PDB entry 6ZI4 | X-ray diffraction, 2.80 A resolution | chains L and M of the 4 polymer chains in the assembly

Chain L:
Protein: Reaction center protein L chain
Organism: Blastochloris viridis
UniProtKB: P06009 (RCEL_BLAVI); residues 1-273 here correspond to UniProt positions 2-274 (UniProt number = residue number + 1)
Chain sequence (273 residues; each row starts with the number of its first residue):
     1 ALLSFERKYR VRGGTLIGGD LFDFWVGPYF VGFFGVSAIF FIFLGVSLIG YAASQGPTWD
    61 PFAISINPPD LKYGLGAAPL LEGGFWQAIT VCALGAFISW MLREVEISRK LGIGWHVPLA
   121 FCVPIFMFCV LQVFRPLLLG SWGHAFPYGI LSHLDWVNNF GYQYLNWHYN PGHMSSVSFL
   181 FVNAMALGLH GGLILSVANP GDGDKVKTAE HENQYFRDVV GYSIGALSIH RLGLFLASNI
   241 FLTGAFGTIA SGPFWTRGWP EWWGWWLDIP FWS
Metal / ion sites: Fe ion: H190, H230 (shared with H217(M), E232(M), H264(M) of chain M)
Small-molecule neighbours:
  - bacteriochlorophyll b (BCB), molecule 1: V46, F97, F128, L131, F146, I150, L151, H153, L154, W156, V157
  - bacteriochlorophyll b (BCB), molecule 2: F97, F121, P124, I125, M127, F128, L131, V157, N158, F160, G161, Y162, W167, H168, G172, H173, S176, V177, L180, F181, I240, F241, G244, A245, G247, T248
  - bacteriochlorophyll b (BCB), molecule 3: V157, Y162, H168, L180, F181
  - bacteriochlorophyll b (BCB), molecule 4: H168, H173, M174, V177, S178, F181, V182, M185, V220, Y222
  - bacteriopheophytin b (BPB), molecule 1: F41, I42, G45, I49, I89, C92, A93, A96, F97, W100, E104, V117, A120, F121, V123, P124, F128, F146, P147, Y148, G149, I150, H153, A237, S238, F241
  - bacteriopheophytin b (BPB), molecule 2: F181, A184, M185, L189, V219, V220
  - diacyl glycerol (DGA): P171, M174, S175, S178, W262, W263, W265
  - heptane-1,2,3-triol (HTO): L75, G76, A77, Q87, V91, W142
  - menaquinone-7 (MQ7): V26, Y29, F30, V31, G35, I39, I42, W100, R103
UniProt features mapped onto this chain:
  - binding site ((7R,8Z)-bacteriochlorophyll b): H153, H173
  - binding site (Fe cation): H190, H230
  - binding site (a ubiquinone): F216

Chain M:
Protein: Reaction center protein M chain
Organism: Blastochloris viridis
UniProtKB: P06010 (RCEM_BLAVI); residues 1-323 here correspond to UniProt positions 2-324 (UniProt number = residue number + 1)
Chain sequence (323 residues; each row starts with the number of its first residue):
     1 ADYQTIYTQI QARGPHITVS GEWGDNDRVG KPFYSYWLGK IGDAQIGPIY LGASGIAAFA
    61 FGSTAILIIL FNMAAEVHFD PLQFFRQFFW LGLYPPKAQY GMGIPPLHDG GWWLMAGLFM
   121 TLSLGSWWIR VYSRARALGL GTHIAWNFAA AIFFVLCIGC IHPTLVGSWS EGVPFGIWPH
   181 IDWLTAFSIR YGNFYYCPWH GFSIGFAYGC GLLFAAHGAT ILAVARFGGD REIEQITDRG
   241 TAVERAALFW RWTIGFNATI ESVHRWGWFF SLMVMVSASV GILLTGTFVD NWYLWCVKHG
   301 AAPDYPAYLP ATPDPASLPG APK
Metal / ion sites: Fe ion: H217, E232, H264 (shared with H190(L), H230(L) of chain L)
Small-molecule neighbours:
  - bacteriochlorophyll b (BCB), molecule 1: L38, M120, F154, V155, I158, V173, I177, W178, H180, I181, W183, L184
  - bacteriochlorophyll b (BCB), molecule 2: G62, A65, I66, I69, M120, L124, F148, A151, I152, F154, V155, I158, F175, W183, L184, T185, F187, S188, F194, Y195, C197, W199, H200, S203, I204, A207, Y208, V274, M275, A278, G281, I282
  - bacteriochlorophyll b (BCB), molecule 3: L184, Y195, Y208
  - bacteriochlorophyll b (BCB), molecule 4: Y195, H200, G201, I204, G205, Y208, G209, L212, F270
  - bacteriopheophytin b (BPB), molecule 1: A58, F59, G62, S123, L124, W127, V131, I144, N147, F148, A151, S271, V274, M275
  - bacteriopheophytin b (BPB), molecule 2: Y208, G211, L212, A215, A216, W250, T253, I254
  - menaquinone-7 (MQ7): L212, L213, A216, H217, T220, V243, A246, A247, W250, I254, F256, N257, A258, T259, I260, V263, W266, F270
  - 15-cis-1,2-dihydroneurosporene (NS5): I66, I69, L70, M73, F88, W113, L114, G117, L118, M120, T121, V155, L156, I158, G159, C160, W169, V173, P174, F175, G176, I177, H180
UniProt features mapped onto this chain:
  - binding site ((7R,8Z)-bacteriochlorophyll b): H180, H200
  - binding site (Fe cation): H217, E232, H264
  - binding site (a ubiquinone): W250

Interface between chain L and chain M:
Pairs across the interface - 190 pairs, chain L then chain M:
  A1(L) - R251(M)
  L3(L) - R251(M)
  L3(L) - N257(M)
  F5(L) - R239(M)
  F5(L) - E244(M)
  F5(L) - L248(M)  hydrophobic
  E6(L) - L248(M)
  E6(L) - R251(M)  salt bridge
  E6(L) - W252(M)  hydrogen bond
  K8(L) - E244(M)  salt bridge
  Y9(L) - T241(M)  hydrogen bond
  Y9(L) - E244(M)  hydrogen bond
  Y9(L) - R245(M)
  Y9(L) - L248(M)  hydrophobic
  Y9(L) - W252(M)
  R10(L) - W252(M)
  W25(L) - W252(M)
  P28(L) - R251(M)
  P28(L) - W252(M)
  P28(L) - G255(M)
  Y29(L) - W252(M)
  Y29(L) - I254(M)
  Y29(L) - G255(M)
  F30(L) - W252(M)  hydrogen bond (backbone-backbone)
  D60(L) - G300(M)
  F62(L) - A301(M)
  W100(L) - T253(M)
  R103(L) - W252(M)  hydrogen bond (side chain-backbone)
  R103(L) - T253(M)  hydrogen bond (side chain-backbone)
  E104(L) - F249(M)
  E104(L) - T253(M)
  I107(L) - F249(M)  hydrophobic
  I107(L) - W252(M)
  I107(L) - T253(M)
  S108(L) - F249(M)
  K110(L) - W252(M)
  L111(L) - R245(M)  hydrogen bond (backbone-side chain)
  L111(L) - F249(M)
  L111(L) - W252(M)  hydrophobic
  G112(L) - F227(M)
  G112(L) - R245(M)
  I113(L) - A223(M)
  I113(L) - F227(M)  hydrophobic
  I113(L) - R245(M)
  G114(L) - A223(M)  hydrogen bond (backbone-backbone)
  H116(L) - T5(M)  hydrogen bond
  H116(L) - A219(M)
  H116(L) - L222(M)
  H116(L) - A223(M)
  V117(L) - A219(M)  hydrophobic
  V117(L) - T220(M)
  V117(L) - F249(M)  hydrophobic
  V117(L) - W250(M)  hydrophobic
  A120(L) - A219(M)  hydrophobic
  L151(L) - A301(M)
  L151(L) - P303(M)
  S152(L) - Y305(M)
  L154(L) - Y195(M)
  D155(L) - Y196(M)  hydrogen bond
  D155(L) - P303(M)
  D155(L) - Y305(M)  hydrogen bond
  V157(L) - Y195(M)
  N158(L) - N193(M)
  N158(L) - Y195(M)
  Y162(L) - T185(M)
  N166(L) - D182(M)
  N166(L) - T185(M)
  H168(L) - I181(M)
  H168(L) - L184(M)
  H168(L) - T185(M)
  Y169(L) - W178(M)  hydrophobic
  Y169(L) - D182(M)  hydrogen bond
  M174(L) - W178(M)  hydrophobic
  L180(L) - A207(M)
  L180(L) - Y208(M)  hydrophobic
  N183(L) - C210(M)  hydrogen bond (side chain-backbone)
  N183(L) - G211(M)
  N183(L) - F214(M)
  A184(L) - C210(M)  hydrophobic
  A184(L) - S271(M)
  A186(L) - F214(M)
  L187(L) - C210(M)  hydrophobic
  L187(L) - F214(M)
  L187(L) - G267(M)
  G188(L) - N147(M)
  G188(L) - S271(M)
  L189(L) - I144(M)  hydrophobic
  H190(L) - F214(M)
  H190(L) - H217(M)  hydrogen bond
  H190(L) - E232(M)  salt bridge
  H190(L) - H264(M)  hydrogen bond
  G191(L) - H264(M)
  G192(L) - H143(M)
  G192(L) - I144(M)
  G192(L) - W268(M)
  L193(L) - I144(M)
  I194(L) - E232(M)
  I194(L) - I233(M)
  I194(L) - I236(M)  hydrophobic
  I194(L) - H264(M)
  L195(L) - H143(M)
  L195(L) - E261(M)
  L195(L) - R265(M)
  S196(L) - L140(M)
  S196(L) - G141(M)  hydrogen bond (backbone-backbone)
  S196(L) - H143(M)
  V197(L) - L140(M)  hydrophobic
  V197(L) - I233(M)  hydrophobic
  N199(L) - G141(M)
  N199(L) - H143(M)
  N199(L) - E261(M)  hydrogen bond
  N199(L) - R265(M)  hydrogen bond
  P200(L) - G139(M)
  P200(L) - G141(M)
  V206(L) - I233(M)  hydrophobic
  K207(L) - G139(M)  hydrogen bond (side chain-backbone)
  K207(L) - L140(M)
  K207(L) - I233(M)
  E210(L) - I17(M)
  E210(L) - V19(M)
  H211(L) - V19(M)
  H211(L) - L138(M)
  E212(L) - I233(M)
  Q214(L) - I17(M)
  Q214(L) - T18(M)
  Q214(L) - V19(M)  hydrogen bond (side chain-backbone)
  Q214(L) - R28(M)
  Y215(L) - V131(M)  hydrogen bond (side chain-backbone)
  Y215(L) - R134(M)
  Y215(L) - A135(M)
  Y215(L) - L138(M)  hydrophobic
  Y215(L) - I144(M)  hydrophobic
  F216(L) - I144(M)  hydrophobic
  R217(L) - D43(M)  salt bridge
  R217(L) - Q45(M)
  R217(L) - P48(M)
  R217(L) - I49(M)
  D218(L) - R28(M)  salt bridge
  D218(L) - I49(M)
  D218(L) - Y50(M)  hydrogen bond (backbone-backbone)
  D218(L) - R130(M)  hydrogen bond (backbone-side chain)
  D218(L) - R134(M)  salt bridge
  D218(L) - L138(M)
  V219(L) - I49(M)
  V219(L) - W127(M)
  V219(L) - R130(M)  hydrogen bond (backbone-side chain)
  V220(L) - I49(M)
  G221(L) - G47(M)  hydrogen bond (backbone-backbone)
  G221(L) - P48(M)
  G221(L) - I49(M)
  Y222(L) - L38(M)
  Y222(L) - D43(M)  hydrogen bond (side chain-backbone)
  Y222(L) - Q45(M)
  S223(L) - D43(M)
  I224(L) - G42(M)
  I224(L) - D43(M)  hydrogen bond (backbone-backbone)
  A226(L) - D230(M)
  L227(L) - Q4(M)
  L227(L) - L222(M)  hydrophobic
  L227(L) - A225(M)  hydrophobic
  L227(L) - D230(M)
  S228(L) - I41(M)
  S228(L) - G42(M)
  I229(L) - F214(M)
  H230(L) - H217(M)  hydrogen bond
  H230(L) - G218(M)
  H230(L) - I221(M)
  H230(L) - E232(M)  salt bridge
  R231(L) - Q4(M)  hydrogen bond (side chain-backbone)
  R231(L) - T5(M)  hydrogen bond (side chain-backbone)
  R231(L) - I6(M)  hydrogen bond (side chain-backbone)
  R231(L) - Y7(M)
  R231(L) - I41(M)  hydrogen bond (side chain-backbone)
  R231(L) - L222(M)
  G233(L) - F214(M)
  L234(L) - L222(M)  hydrophobic
  A237(L) - G211(M)
  A237(L) - A215(M)  hydrophobic
  W263(L) - W90(M)  hydrophobic
  W263(L) - W178(M)
  W266(L) - F85(M)
  W266(L) - R86(M)  hydrogen bond (side chain-backbone)
  W266(L) - F89(M)
  L267(L) - R86(M)  hydrogen bond (backbone-side chain)
  L267(L) - W90(M)  hydrophobic
  F271(L) - L82(M)  hydrophobic
  W272(L) - L82(M)  hydrophobic
  W272(L) - Q83(M)  hydrogen bond (backbone-side chain)
  W272(L) - R86(M)
  S273(L) - R86(M)
Also at the interface, not in a pair above, chain L (94 interface residues in all): S4, A63, S65, D70, P118, A198, D204, I240, D268
Also at the interface, not in a pair above, chain M (93 interface residues in all): I46, I189, L213, A216, V224, A247, A302, Y308

Summary:
94 residues of chain L face 93 of chain M across their interface, with 35 hydrogen bonds and 7 salt bridges.
Among the polar pairs are E6(L)-R251(M), K8(L)-E244(M) and H190(L)-E232(M). Bacteriochlorophyll b,
bacteriopheophytin b and menaquinone-7 are bound between chain L and chain M.
Here chain L is Reaction center protein L chain and chain M is Reaction center protein M chain, both from
Blastochloris viridis. Entry 6ZI4 (Ultrafast Structural Response to Charge Redistribution Within a
Photosynthetic Reaction Centre - 5 ps (a) structure) was determined by X-ray diffraction, deposited together
with 6ZHW, 6ZI5, 6ZI6, 6ZI9, 6ZIA and 6ZID.
